9EK2 - chains e and g of the 39 polymer chains in the assembly; structure by electron microscopy, 8.30 A resolution (very low resolution: no residue pairs are listed; an interface is given only as per-side residue counts).

[Chain e (and g)]
Name: Matrix protein p17
Organism: Human immunodeficiency virus type 1
Notes: chain g of this document is another copy of the same molecule, construct and numbering; everything in this record applies to it too
Reference sequence: P12497 (POL_HV1N5); residues 1-115 here correspond to UniProt positions 2-116 (UniProt number = residue number + 1)
Amino-acid sequence (115 residues; each row starts with the number of its first residue):
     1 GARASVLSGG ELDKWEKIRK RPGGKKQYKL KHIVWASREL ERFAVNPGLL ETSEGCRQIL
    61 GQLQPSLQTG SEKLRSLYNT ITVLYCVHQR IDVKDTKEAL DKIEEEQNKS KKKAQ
Differences from the reference sequence: engineered mutation Lys20 (Leu21 in P12497), Lys73 (Glu74 in P12497), Thr82 (Ala83 in P12497)
Glycans and other covalent adducts: myristic acid (MYR) linked to Gly1
UniProt features mapped onto this chain:
  - region: Val6 to Leu30 (Interaction with Gp41), Leu7 to Arg42 (Interaction with host CALM1), Glu11 to Ile18 (Interaction with host AP3D1), Asp13 to His32 (Interaction with membrane phosphatidylinositol 4,5-bisphosphate and RNA), Glu72, Leu74 to Ser76 (Interaction with membrane phosphatidylinositol 4,5-bisphosphate)
  - motif: Trp15 to Arg19, Arg21 (Nuclear export signal), Lys25 to Lys31 (Nuclear localization signal)
  - lipidation: Gly1 (N-myristoyl glycine)
From the paper describing this entry:
  - binding site for myristic acid: Arg38 (from molecular simulation)
  - mutagenesis - L20K/E73K/A82T: increased binding to lipid (from molecular simulation)
  - mutagenesis - R19A, E41A, E51A: unchanged growth
  - mutagenesis - R19L: unchanged growth (citing earlier work)

[Chain e / chain g interface]
At this resolution (8 A) residue pairs are not listed: 8 residues of chain e and 8 of chain g lie at the interface.

[In short]
The chain e/chain g interface involves 8 residues from each chain. Myristic acid is covalently linked to
Gly1(e). From the paper: a binding site for myristic acid at Arg38(e); L20K/E73K/A82T of chain e increase
binding to lipid; 5 substitutions were tested in all.
Chain e and chain g are both Matrix protein p17 (Human immunodeficiency virus type 1); the structure, HIV-1
immature L20K/E73K/A82T matrix protein p17 lattice, was determined by electron microscopy (same publication as
9EK1 and 9EK3).
